Entry 6XYW (electron microscopy, 3.86 A resolution); this record covers chains An and 1 of the 89 polymer chains in the assembly.

== Chain An ==
Protein: At5g09770
Organism: Arabidopsis thaliana
Reference sequence: Q8LD39 (Q8LD39_ARATH); residues 1-160 here = UniProt positions 1-160
Amino-acid sequence (160 residues; row label = number of the first residue in the row):
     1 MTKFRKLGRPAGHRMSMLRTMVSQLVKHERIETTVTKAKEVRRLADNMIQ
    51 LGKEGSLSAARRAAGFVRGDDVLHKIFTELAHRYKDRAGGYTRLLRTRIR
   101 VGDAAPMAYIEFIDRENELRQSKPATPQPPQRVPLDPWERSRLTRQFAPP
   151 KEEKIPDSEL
Unresolved in the structure: 1-3, 145-160

== Chain 1 ==
Molecule: 2842-nt RNA strand
Organism: Arabidopsis thaliana
Sequence (2842 nucleotides; each row starts with the number of its first residue; note: 304 numbers in that range are skipped by the numbering (no residue carries them; nothing is unmodelled there)):
    16 GAAUGCAUUGGAUGGAUGCCCGGGCAUUGAGAAGGAAGGACGCUUUCAGA
    66 GGCGAAAGGCCAUGGGGAGAUACCGUCUGUGAUCCAUGGAUCUCCGAUCG
   116 GGAAACCGUAUCCAAGCUCCGUGGCUAGUCUGCGCUCUUUGGACUUUGAA
   166 AACUUAGCGAACUGAAACAUCUAAGUAGCUAAAGGAAGGGAAAUCAACCG
   216 AGACCCCGUUAGUAGCGGCGAGCGAGAGCGGAUUUGGGAUUUUAAGAAAA
   266 AGAAAGACGAAG
   295 CACUUCUUUUUCGCCAGGUUU
   420 ACUGUAAUUGUGAAAAGGUUGGAAGAUCUGGCCAAAGAAGGUGAUAGCCC
   470 CGUAGAUUCGUUCCUAUGGUUCGAUCCUUCCCAGUAAAACGCGGCGUGUU
   520 CGAAUUCUGAUCGCUUUUACGCGAGAAAGGGGGACCACCCUCUAAGCCUA
   570 AGUAUUCCUCAAUGACCGAUAGCGUACAAGUACCGUGAGGGAAAGGUGAA
   620 AAGAACCCUAUGACGGGAGUGCAAUAGAGAACCUGAGAUCCGAUGCGAAC
   670 AAUCAGUCGAAGGAGUAGUCAAGCGCACUCACUCUAACGGCGUACCUUUU
   720 GCAUGAUGGGUCAGCGAGGAAAUGGGAAGAGCGGCUUAAGCCAUUAGGUG
   770 UAGGCGCUUUCCAAAGGUGGAAUCUUCUAGUUCUUCCUAUUUGACCCGAA
   820 ACCGAUCGAUCUAGCCAUGAGCAGGUUGAAGAGAGCUCUAACAGGCCUUG
   870 GAGGACCGAACCCACGUAUGUGGCAAAAUACGGGGAUGACUUGUGGCUAG
   920 GGGUGAAAGGCCAACCAAGAUCGGAUAUAGCUGGUUUUCCGCGAAAUCUA
   970 UUUCAGUAGAGCGUAUGAUGUCGAUGGCCCGAGGUAGAGCACUCAAUGGG
  1020 CUAGGGUGG
  1040 CUUACCAACCCCAGGGAAACUCCGAAUACAGGCCGUUCUCGUUUGUACAG
  1090 ACAGACUUUUGGGGUGCUAAGAUCCAAAGUCGAGAGGGAAACAGCCCAGA
  1140 UCGUACGCUAAGGUCCCUAAGCAAUCACUUAGUGGAAAAGGAAGUGAUCG
  1190 AGCGAUGACAACCAGGAGGUGGGCUUGGAAGCAGCCAUCCUUUGAAGAAA
  1240 GCGUAAUAGCUCACUGGUCUAGCUCCAUGGCACCGAAAAUGUAUCAGGGC
  1290 UCAAGUGAUUCACCGAAGCGACGAGACCUUGAAAGCUGCUUUUUCAAGUG
  1340 UCAGUAGCGGAACGUUCUGUCAAUCGGGGAAGGUUUUUGGUGACAAGACC
  1390 UGGAGAUAUCAGAAGUGAGAAUGCUGACAUGAGUAACGAUAAAUCCUGUG
  1440 AAAAACACGAUCGCCUGCCAGUGGAAGGCUUUCUGCGUUCAGUCAAUCUA
  1490 CGCAGAGUGAAUCGGUCCCUAAGGAACCCCCGAAAGGGCUGCCGUCCGAU
  1540 GGGUACACGAAAGUGACGAAGUUGCUUUGACUACAAAACCAUGCCUCUCU
  1590 CUUGGAGCGAAUUGGAUGAUCGGGCCGAGGGCAGCGUAGCGCCUCUUCCC
  1640 CUCACUCUCCUUUCUCCAAUAUGAACCUUGAGUCAUCAAAG
  1835 GCGAGUCUGUUUAUAGUCGCGACUCUUGUCAUAGUCAAGAAGGUUGAAAC
  1885 UUCCAGGAAAAAACUUCGAAUUGGGAGGGCGAUCCUCCCGGUGAACUGAC
  1935 CGUACCCCAAACCGACACAGGUGAACAAGUAGAGUAUACUAGGGCGCUUG
  1985 AGAGAACCAUGUCGAAGGAACUCGGCAAAAUGACCCCGUAACUUCGGGAG
  2035 AAGGGGUGCUCUCCUAUCUUUUGAUUAGGAAAGCGGCACAUACCAGGGGG
  2085 UAGCGACUGUUUAUUAAAAACACAGGACUCUGCUAAGUGGUAACACGAUG
  2135 UAUAGAGUCUGACACCUGCCCGGUGCUGGAAAGUCAAAAGGAGAAGUGUU
  2185 AUAAGCUUUGAAUGGAAGCCCCGGUAAACGGCGGCAGUAACUCUAACUGU
  2235 CCUAAGGUAGCGAAAUUCCUUGUCGCAUAAGUAGCGACCUGCACGAAUGG
  2285 UGUAACGACUGCCCCGCUGUCUCCGACAUGGACCCGGUGAAAUUGAAUUC
  2335 UCCGUGAAGAUGCGGAGUACCAACGGCUAGACGGUAAGACCCCGUGCACC
  2385 UUCACUAUAGCUUCGCAGUGACAACCUUGAUCGAAUGUGUAGGAUAGGUG
  2435 GGAGGUCGUGACAUAGAAGGACCAAUCCUGAAAGACCACUCUUUCGUCUA
  2485 AGGGUGCCUAACCGCCGC
  2521 GGCGGGACACUGCGAGGUGGGUAGUUUAUCUGGGGCGGAUGCCUCCUAAA
  2571 GAGUAACGGAGGUGUGCGAAGGUAGGCUCAAGCUAAGAUUCUGCUCGUGA
  2621 GCGUAAUGGUAUAAGCCUGCCUGACUGUGAGACCGACUGGUCGAACAGAG
  2671 ACGAAAGUCGGCCAUAGUGAUCCGGGAGUCCCGUGUGGAAGGGCUCUCGC
  2721 UCAACGGAUCAAAGGUACGCCGGGGAUAACAGGCUGAUGACUCCCAAGAG
  2771 CUCUUAUCGACGGAGUCGUUUGGCACCUCGAUGUCGACUCAUCACAUCCU
  2821 GGGGUUGAAGAAGGUCCCAAGGGUUCGGUUGUUCGCCGAUUCAAGUGGUA
  2871 CGUGAGUUGGGUUUAGAACGUCGUGAGACAGUUCGGUUCCUAUCUACCGU
  2921 UGGUGUUAAAGGGAGAACUGCGAGGAGCCAACCCUAGUACGAGAGGACUG
  2971 GGUUGGGCCAACCUAUGGUGUACCGGUUGUUAUGCCAAUAGCAGCGCCGG
  3021 GCAGCUAAGUUGGUAUGGAAGAACUGCUGCUUAGCGGGAAAUCCUUCUCU
  3071 AUACAAGUUCUCGGAACAGGUUUUAGAACAGAACUUCGAUAGGCGGGAGG
  3121 UGGAAGCACCGCGAGGUGUGAAGCCAUCUCGUACUAAACGA

== Chain An / chain 1 interface ==
Pairs across the interface (96):
  Phe4(An) - A2992(1)  base contact
  Arg5(An) - A1987(1)  salt bridge to the phosphate
  Arg5(An) - A2992(1)  hydrogen bond to the base
  Lys6(An) - G1988(1)  base contact
  Lys6(An) - A2312(1)  salt bridge to the phosphate
  Lys6(An) - U2313(1)  phosphate contact
  Leu7(An) - G1988(1)  base contact
  Gly8(An) - G1988(1)  hydrogen bond to the base
  Gly8(An) - G2314(1)  phosphate contact
  Arg9(An) - A1985(1)  salt bridge to the phosphate
  Ala11(An) - A2992(1)  phosphate contact
  Gly12(An) - C3012(1)  phosphate contact
  His13(An) - A1431(1)  hydrogen bond to the base
  His13(An) - A1432(1)  sugar contact
  Arg14(An) - U2313(1)  salt bridge to the phosphate
  Arg14(An) - A2992(1)  salt bridge to the phosphate
  Met15(An) - A2992(1)  base contact
  Ser16(An) - A1431(1)  base contact
  Ser16(An) - C1451(1)  hydrogen bond to the sugar
  Met17(An) - A1432(1)  sugar contact
  Leu18(An) - A2992(1)  base contact
  Arg19(An) - A3010(1)  hydrogen bond to the phosphate
  Arg19(An) - G3011(1)  salt bridge to the phosphate
  Thr20(An) - U1433(1)  base contact
  Thr20(An) - U1450(1)  hydrogen bond to the sugar
  Thr20(An) - C1451(1)  sugar contact
  Met21(An) - U1433(1)  sugar contact
  Gln24(An) - U1433(1)  base contact
  Gln24(An) - C1434(1)  hydrogen bond to the base
  Gln24(An) - A1449(1)  base contact
  His28(An) - C1435(1)  hydrogen bond to the sugar
  Ile31(An) - C1434(1)  phosphate contact
  Ile31(An) - C1435(1)  phosphate contact
  Glu32(An) - C1434(1)  phosphate contact
  Glu32(An) - C1435(1)  hydrogen bond to the phosphate
  Thr33(An) - C1434(1)  hydrogen bond to the phosphate
  Thr34(An) - A1985(1)  phosphate contact
  Thr34(An) - G1986(1)  hydrogen bond to the phosphate
  Thr36(An) - G1986(1)  hydrogen bond to the phosphate
  Thr36(An) - A1987(1)  hydrogen bond to the phosphate
  Lys39(An) - U3091(1)  salt bridge to the phosphate
  Glu40(An) - A2992(1)  hydrogen bond to the base
  Arg42(An) - G3112(1)  hydrogen bond to the base
  Arg42(An) - G3113(1)  hydrogen bond to the sugar
  Arg42(An) - U3155(1)  base contact
  Arg43(An) - G3112(1)  hydrogen bond to the phosphate
  Arg43(An) - G3113(1)  salt bridge to the phosphate
  Asp46(An) - G3113(1)  sugar contact
  Asn47(An) - G3113(1)  phosphate contact
  Asn47(An) - C3114(1)  phosphate contact
  Gln50(An) - C3114(1)  hydrogen bond to the phosphate
  Gln50(An) - G3115(1)  phosphate contact
  Arg61(An) - A3007(1)  hydrogen bond to the sugar
  Arg61(An) - A3008(1)  hydrogen bond to the sugar
  Gly65(An) - U3009(1)  sugar contact
  Arg68(An) - C1451(1)  sugar contact
  Gly69(An) - U1450(1)  sugar contact
  Arg87(An) - C3154(1)  hydrogen bond to the sugar
  Arg87(An) - U3155(1)  salt bridge to the phosphate
  Ala88(An) - G3113(1)  hydrogen bond to the base
  Ala88(An) - C3114(1)  sugar contact
  Gly89(An) - G3113(1)  sugar contact
  Gly89(An) - C3114(1)  sugar contact
  Gly89(An) - C3154(1)  hydrogen bond to the sugar
  Gly90(An) - G3112(1)  base contact
  Gly90(An) - G3113(1)  hydrogen bond to the sugar
  Gly90(An) - C3154(1)  hydrogen bond to the sugar
  Tyr91(An) - G3113(1)  sugar contact
  Thr92(An) - U3155(1)  hydrogen bond to the sugar
  Arg93(An) - A3156(1)  salt bridge to the phosphate
  Leu94(An) - U3155(1)  sugar contact
  Leu94(An) - A3156(1)  sugar contact
  Leu95(An) - A3156(1)  sugar contact
  Arg96(An) - G3090(1)  salt bridge to the phosphate
  Arg100(An) - A1443(1)  phosphate contact
  Val101(An) - A1443(1)  phosphate contact
  Gly102(An) - A1443(1)  hydrogen bond to the phosphate
  Asp103(An) - A1443(1)  hydrogen bond to the base
  Asp103(An) - A1444(1)  base contact
  Asp103(An) - G1984(1)  hydrogen bond to the sugar
  Ala104(An) - C2319(1)  sugar contact
  Ala104(An) - G2320(1)  sugar contact
  Ala105(An) - A1985(1)  sugar contact
  Ser122(An) - U3155(1)  hydrogen bond to the phosphate
  Lys123(An) - C3154(1)  phosphate contact
  Lys123(An) - U3155(1)  hydrogen bond to the phosphate
  Gln128(An) - G3113(1)  base contact
  Gln128(An) - C3114(1)  base contact
  Gln128(An) - G3151(1)  hydrogen bond to the base
  Gln128(An) - U3152(1)  hydrogen bond to the base
  Pro129(An) - U3152(1)  sugar contact
  Gln131(An) - G3115(1)  hydrogen bond to the base
  Gln131(An) - G3116(1)  hydrogen bond to the sugar
  Gln131(An) - G3151(1)  sugar contact
  Arg132(An) - G3151(1)  sugar contact
  Pro134(An) - C3150(1)  sugar contact
Other interface residues (no listed pair), chain An (72 interface residues in all): Pro10, Ser23, Lys27, Arg30, Lys37, Leu44, Arg62, Asp70, Pro106, Ile113, Arg120, Pro124, Thr126, Pro130
Other interface residues (no listed pair), chain 1 (47 interface residues in all): G1452, G3014, U3092, C3144, C3145, U3147, A3157

== Summary ==
72 residues of chain An and 47 residues of chain 1 are in contact; the contacts include 35 hydrogen bonds and
11 salt bridges. Polar contacts include Arg5(An)-A2992(1), Gly8(An)-G1988(1) and His13(An)-A1431(1).
Chain An is At5g09770 and chain 1 is a 2842-nt RNA strand, both from Arabidopsis thaliana; the structure,
Structure of the plant mitochondrial ribosome, was determined by electron microscopy.
